PDB entry 6SE0 | electron microscopy, 3.80 A resolution | chains G and I of the 10 polymer chains in the assembly

Chain G:
Name: Histone H2A type 2-A
From: Homo sapiens
UniProt: Q6FI13 (H2A2A_HUMAN); residues 0-129 here correspond to UniProt positions 1-130 (UniProt number = residue number + 1)
Sequence (130 residues; numbered 0 to 129; the number before each row is that of its first residue; numbering starts at 0):
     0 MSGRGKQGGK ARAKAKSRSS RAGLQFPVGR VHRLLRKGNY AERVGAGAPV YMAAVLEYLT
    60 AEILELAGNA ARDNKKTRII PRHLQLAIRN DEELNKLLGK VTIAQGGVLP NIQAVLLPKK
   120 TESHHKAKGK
Disordered / not traced: 0-8, 117-129

Chain I:
Molecule: 145-nt DNA strand
From: synthetic construct
Sequence (145 nucleotides; each row starts with the number of its first residue; numbers below 1 keep their minus sign (DA-72 is residue -72)):
   -72 ATCAGAATCC CGGTGCCGAG GCCGCTCAAT TGGTCGTAGA CAGCTCTAGC ACCGCTTAAA
   -12 CGCACGTACG CGCTGTCCCC CGCGTTTTAA CCGCCAAGGG GATTACTCCC TAGTCTCCAG
    48 GCACGTGTCA GATATATACA TCGAT

How chain G and chain I interact:
Residue-residue contacts - 18 pairs, chain G then chain I:
  Arg11(G) - DT43(I)  hydrogen bond to the base
  Arg11(G) - DC44(I)  hydrogen bond to the sugar
  Arg11(G) - DC45(I)  sugar contact
  Lys13(G) - DA46(I)  salt bridge to the phosphate
  Arg29(G) - DG48(I)  phosphate contact
  Arg29(G) - DC49(I)  salt bridge to the phosphate
  Arg42(G) - DT38(I)  hydrogen bond to the sugar
  Arg42(G) - DA39(I)  phosphate contact
  Val43(G) - DT38(I)  phosphate contact
  Val43(G) - DA39(I)  hydrogen bond to the phosphate
  Gly44(G) - DT38(I)  phosphate contact
  Ala45(G) - DT38(I)  hydrogen bond to the phosphate
  Lys75(G) - DG58(I)  phosphate contact
  Lys75(G) - DA59(I)  salt bridge to the phosphate
  Thr76(G) - DA57(I)  sugar contact
  Thr76(G) - DG58(I)  hydrogen bond to the phosphate
  Arg77(G) - DA57(I)  hydrogen bond to the sugar
  Arg77(G) - DG58(I)  hydrogen bond to the phosphate
Other interface residues (no listed pair), chain G (11 interface residues in all): His31
Other interface residues (no listed pair), chain I (12 interface residues in all): DC37

Summary:
Chain G and chain I form an interface of 11 and 12 residues respectively, with 8 hydrogen bonds and 3 salt
bridges. Polar pairs include Arg11(G)-DT43(I), Arg11(G)-DC44(I) and Arg42(G)-DT38(I).
Chain G is Histone H2A type 2-A (Homo sapiens) and chain I is a 145-nt DNA strand (synthetic construct); the
structure, Class 1 : CENP-A nucleosome, was determined by electron microscopy, deposited together with 6SE6,
6SEE, 6SEF and 6SEG.
